Entry 8YVS (X-ray diffraction, 1.60 A resolution); this record covers chains A and B of the 3 polymer chains in the assembly.

[Chain A (and B)]
Molecule: Candidate alpha glycoside phosphorylase Glycoside hydrolase family 65
From: Flavobacterium johnsoniae UW101
Notes: chain B of this document is another copy of the same molecule, construct and numbering; everything in this record applies to it too
UniProtKB: A5FBJ5 (A5FBJ5_FLAJ1); residues 24-681 here correspond to UniProt positions 11-668 (UniProt number = residue number - 13)
Sequence (678 residues; row label = number of the first residue in the row):
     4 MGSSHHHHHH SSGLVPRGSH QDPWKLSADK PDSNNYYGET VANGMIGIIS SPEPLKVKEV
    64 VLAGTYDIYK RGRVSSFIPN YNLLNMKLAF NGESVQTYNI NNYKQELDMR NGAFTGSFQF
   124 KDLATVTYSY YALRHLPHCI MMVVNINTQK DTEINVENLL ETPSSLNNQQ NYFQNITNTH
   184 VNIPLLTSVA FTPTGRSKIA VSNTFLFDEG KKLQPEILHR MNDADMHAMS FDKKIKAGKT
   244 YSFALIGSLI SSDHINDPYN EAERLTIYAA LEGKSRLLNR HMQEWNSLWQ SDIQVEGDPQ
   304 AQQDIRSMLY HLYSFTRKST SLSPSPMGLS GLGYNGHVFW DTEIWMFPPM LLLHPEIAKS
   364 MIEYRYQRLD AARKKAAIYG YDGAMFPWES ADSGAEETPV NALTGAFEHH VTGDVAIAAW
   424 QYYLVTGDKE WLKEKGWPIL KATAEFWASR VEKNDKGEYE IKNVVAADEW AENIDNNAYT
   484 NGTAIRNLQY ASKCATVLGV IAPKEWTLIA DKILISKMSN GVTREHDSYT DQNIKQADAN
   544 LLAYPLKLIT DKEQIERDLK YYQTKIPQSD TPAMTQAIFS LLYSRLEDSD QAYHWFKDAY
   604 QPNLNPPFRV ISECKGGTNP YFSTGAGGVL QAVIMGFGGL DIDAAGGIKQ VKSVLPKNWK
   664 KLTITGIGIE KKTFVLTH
Unresolved in the structure: 4-22
Differences from the reference sequence: initiating methionine (4); expression tag (5-23)
Ligand contacts:
  - castanospermine (CTS), molecule 1: Arg74, Tyr337, Phe342, Trp391, Glu392, Thr401, Pro402, Ala405, Thr407, Glu472, Lys538
  - castanospermine (CTS), molecule 2: Pro329, Tyr337, Phe342, Trp343, Asp344, Trp391, Glu472, Lys538, Gln539, Pro575, Met577, Glu616, Phe625

[Interface between chain A and chain B]
Residue-residue contacts (39; chain A residue first):
  Arg76(A) with Gln177(B); Tyr262(B), hydrogen bond; Asn263(B), hydrogen bond; Glu266(B), salt bridge
  Val77(A) with Asn263(B)
  Ala380(A) with Pro140(B)
  Ile381(A) with Leu139(B); Pro140(B); Ile258(B), hydrophobic; Leu268(B), hydrophobic
  Tyr382(A) with Leu139(B); Glu264(B), hydrogen bond; Arg267(B); Leu268(B), hydrophobic; Tyr271(B), hydrophobic
  Gly383(A) with His138(B); Leu139(B); Arg283(B), hydrogen bond (backbone-side chain)
  Tyr384(A) with Tyr271(B); Arg283(B), hydrogen bond
  Ser396(A) with Asn259(B)
  Ala398(A) with Asn259(B)
  Glu399(A) with Arg267(B)
  Thr401(A) with Arg267(B), hydrogen bond (backbone-side chain)
  Val403(A) with Asn263(B); Glu266(B); Arg267(B); Ile270(B)
  Leu406(A) with Asn181(B); Ile270(B), hydrophobic; Leu274(B), hydrophobic
  Ala409(A) with Tyr271(B)
  Phe410(A) with Tyr271(B), hydrophobic; Leu274(B), hydrophobic
  Glu455(A) with Arg279(B), salt bridge
  Lys465(A) with Arg279(B), hydrogen bond (backbone-side chain)
  Asn466(A) with Leu274(B), hydrogen bond (side chain-backbone); Glu275(B), hydrogen bond
  Glu475(A) with Asn181(B)
Interface residues without a listed pair, chain A (24 interface residues in all): Glu400, Asn404, Gly408, Arg453, Asn476
Interface residues without a listed pair, chain B (23 interface residues in all): His141, Ile179, Ile253, His257

[In short]
24 residues of chain A and 23 residues of chain B are in contact; the contacts include 9 hydrogen bonds and 2
salt bridges. Among the polar pairs are Arg76(A)-Glu266(B), Glu455(A)-Arg279(B) and Arg76(A)-Tyr262(B). Bound
to chain A: castanospermine.
Both chains are Candidate alpha glycoside phosphorylase Glycoside hydrolase family 65 (Flavobacterium
johnsoniae UW101). Entry 8YVS (Crystal structure of GH65 alpha-1,2-glucosidase from Flavobacterium johnsoniae
in complex with castanospermine) was determined by X-ray diffraction together with 8YVR from the same study.
